Entry 4YTH (X-ray diffraction, 2.04 A resolution); this record covers chain A.

[Chain A]
Protein: Tyrosine-protein kinase JAK2
Organism: Homo sapiens
Notes: EC 2.7.10.2
UniProtKB: O60674 (JAK2_HUMAN); numbering as in UniProt (aligned over 842-1132)
Sequence (296 residues; row label = number of the first residue in the row):
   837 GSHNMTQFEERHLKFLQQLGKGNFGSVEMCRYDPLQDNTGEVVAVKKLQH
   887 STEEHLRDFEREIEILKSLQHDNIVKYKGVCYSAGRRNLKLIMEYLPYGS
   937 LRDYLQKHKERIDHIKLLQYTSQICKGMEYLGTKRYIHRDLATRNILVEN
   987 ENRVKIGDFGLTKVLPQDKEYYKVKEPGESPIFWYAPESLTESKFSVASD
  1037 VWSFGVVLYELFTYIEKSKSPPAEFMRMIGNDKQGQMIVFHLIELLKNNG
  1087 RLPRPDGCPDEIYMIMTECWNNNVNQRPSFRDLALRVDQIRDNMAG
Disordered / not traced: 837-841, 1131-1132
Modified / non-standard residues: Tyr-1007 (O-phosphotyrosine; PTR); Tyr-1008 (O-phosphotyrosine; PTR)
Construct notes: expression tag (837-841)
Small-molecule neighbours: 467 (N~2~-[2-(5-chloro-1H-pyrrolo[2,3-b]pyridin-3-yl)-5-fluoropyrimidin-4-yl]-2-methyl-N-(2,2,2-trifluoroethyl)-D-alaninamide): Leu-855, Gly-856, Val-863, Ala-880, Lys-882, Val-911, Met-929, Glu-930, Tyr-931, Leu-932, Gly-935, Arg-980, Asn-981, Ile-982, Leu-983, Gly-993, Asp-994
UniProt features mapped onto this chain:
  - active site: Asp-976 (Proton acceptor)
  - binding site (ATP): Leu-855 to Val-863, Lys-882
  - modified residue (Phosphotyrosine): Tyr-868, Tyr-966, Tyr-972, Tyr-1007, Tyr-1008

[Overview]
Ligands of chain A: compound 467. From UniProt: active-site residue Asp-976 and 10 ATP-binding residues.
Chain A is Tyrosine-protein kinase JAK2 (Homo sapiens); the structure, Discovery of VX-509 (Decernotinib): A
Potent and Selective Janus kinase (JAK) 3 Inhibitor for the Treatment ..., was determined by X-ray
diffraction, deposited together with 4YTC, 4YTF and 4YTI.
